8HR9 - chains E and F of the 14 polymer chains in the assembly; structure by electron microscopy, 3.03 A resolution.

[Chain E (and F)]
Name: Archaeal ATPase
From: Escherichia coli
Notes: chain F of this document is another copy of the same molecule, construct and numbering; everything in this record applies to it too
Reference sequence: A0A8H9B1T2 (A0A8H9B1T2_ECOLX); numbering as in UniProt (aligned over 1-947)
Amino-acid sequence (947 residues; row label = number of the first residue in the row):
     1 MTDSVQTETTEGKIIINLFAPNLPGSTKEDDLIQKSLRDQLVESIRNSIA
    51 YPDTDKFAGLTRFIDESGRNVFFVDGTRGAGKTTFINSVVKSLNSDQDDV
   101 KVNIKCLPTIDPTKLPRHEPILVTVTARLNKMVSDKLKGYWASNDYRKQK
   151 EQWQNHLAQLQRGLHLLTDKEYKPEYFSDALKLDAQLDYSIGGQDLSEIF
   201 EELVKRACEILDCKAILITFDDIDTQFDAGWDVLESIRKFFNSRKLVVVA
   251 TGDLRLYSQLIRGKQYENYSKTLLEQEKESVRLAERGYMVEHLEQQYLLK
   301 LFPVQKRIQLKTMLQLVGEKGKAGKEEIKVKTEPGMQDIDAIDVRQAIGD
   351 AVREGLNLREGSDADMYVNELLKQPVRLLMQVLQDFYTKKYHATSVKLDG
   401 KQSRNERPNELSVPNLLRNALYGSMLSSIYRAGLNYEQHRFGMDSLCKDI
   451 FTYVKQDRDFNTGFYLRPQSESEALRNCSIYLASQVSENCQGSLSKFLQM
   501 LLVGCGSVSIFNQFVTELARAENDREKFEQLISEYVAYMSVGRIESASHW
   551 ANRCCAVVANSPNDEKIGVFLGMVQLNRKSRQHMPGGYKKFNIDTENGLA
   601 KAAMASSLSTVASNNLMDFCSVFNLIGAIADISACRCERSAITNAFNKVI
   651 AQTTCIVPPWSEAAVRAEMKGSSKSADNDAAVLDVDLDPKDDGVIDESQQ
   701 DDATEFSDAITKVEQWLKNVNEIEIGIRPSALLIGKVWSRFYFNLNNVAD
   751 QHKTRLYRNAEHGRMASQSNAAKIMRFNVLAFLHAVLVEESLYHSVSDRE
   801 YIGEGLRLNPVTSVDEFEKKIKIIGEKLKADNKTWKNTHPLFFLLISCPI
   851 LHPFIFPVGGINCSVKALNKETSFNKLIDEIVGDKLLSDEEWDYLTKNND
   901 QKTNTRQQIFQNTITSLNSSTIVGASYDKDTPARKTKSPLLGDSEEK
Unresolved in the structure: 1-12, 52-67, 396-411, 520-526, 664-703, 899-907, 934-947 (chain F: 1-12, 52-67, 396-410, 520-525, 664-703, 899-906, 933-947)
Differences from the reference sequence: conflict R636 (Leu in A0A8H9B1T2), L940 (Ser in A0A8H9B1T2)

[Interface between chain E and chain F]
Residue-residue contacts - 149 pairs, chain E then chain F:
  Q40(E) with H392(F)
  Y51(E) with F19(F); P21(F)
  G68(E) with L23(F)
  R69(E) with L23(F)
  D169(E) with H118(F), hydrogen bond (backbone-side chain)
  K170(E) with H118(F), hydrogen bond (backbone-side chain)
  E171(E) with H118(F)
  Y172(E) with H118(F); E119(F); P120(F); V123(F)
  P174(E) with Q161(F), hydrogen bond (backbone-side chain); H165(F)
  F177(E) with V123(F), hydrophobic; T126(F); L160(F), hydrophobic; Q161(F); L164(F), hydrophobic
  S178(E) with Q161(F)
  L181(E) with A127(F), hydrophobic; N130(F); L157(F), hydrophobic
  L183(E) with K131(F); S134(F)
  Y189(E) with K131(F)
  S190(E) with K131(F), hydrogen bond (backbone-side chain)
  I191(E) with P108(F), hydrophobic; R128(F)
  G192(E) with A127(F); K131(F)
  G193(E) with A127(F), hydrogen bond (backbone-backbone)
  R238(E) with T113(F), hydrogen bond; K114(F); T225(F)
  K239(E) with T113(F); K114(F)
  N242(E) with K114(F)
  L254(E) with L426(F), hydrophobic
  R255(E) with Y430(F); Y436(F), hydrogen bond
  R262(E) with R431(F)
  Q265(E) with T225(F)
  N268(E) with Q226(F); F227(F); D228(F)
  Y269(E) with F227(F), hydrophobic; Q259(F)
  S270(E) with G263(F), hydrogen bond (side chain-backbone); E267(F)
  T272(E) with Y266(F); L274(F)
  L273(E) with Q259(F); R262(F); G263(F); Y266(F), hydrophobic
  Q276(E) with Y266(F); L274(F)
  Y288(E) with E473(F)
  M289(E) with D253(F); R255(F); L256(F), hydrophobic
  E291(E) with R431(F), salt bridge
  H292(E) with R78(F), hydrogen bond (side chain-backbone); R255(F)
  L293(E) with R78(F), hydrogen bond (backbone-side chain); D224(F); F227(F), hydrophobic; L256(F), hydrophobic
  E294(E) with S427(F)
  Q295(E) with L378(F); S427(F); S428(F), hydrogen bond; N477(F)
  Q296(E) with R78(F); G79(F); P375(F); R377(F), hydrogen bond; L378(F)
  Y297(E) with R78(F); T225(F)
  L299(E) with R377(F); L378(F), hydrophobic; Q381(F), hydrogen bond (backbone-side chain)
  K300(E) with R78(F); T225(F), hydrogen bond; R377(F)
  P303(E) with Q381(F)
  V304(E) with Q381(F), hydrogen bond (backbone-side chain); D385(F); G423(F); S424(F)
  Q305(E) with Q381(F); Q384(F); D385(F); K389(F)
  R307(E) with G423(F), hydrogen bond (side chain-backbone); L426(F)
  Q309(E) with Q438(F)
  K373(E) with R440(F)
  D457(E) with R543(F), salt bridge
  D459(E) with R543(F), salt bridge
  N461(E) with R553(F)
  T462(E) with E545(F), hydrogen bond
  Q469(E) with R543(F), hydrogen bond (backbone-side chain); E545(F)
  S470(E) with R543(F)
  E471(E) with G542(F); R543(F), salt bridge
  E473(E) with H439(F); R440(F), salt bridge
  R476(E) with R440(F)
  N512(E) with I656(F)
  Q513(E) with I656(F)
  D564(E) with N614(F)
  S739(E) with Q652(F)
  R740(E) with A651(F); Q652(F)
  Y742(E) with T654(F)
  F743(E) with T610(F); I650(F); A651(F); Q652(F); T653(F); T654(F), hydrogen bond (backbone-side chain)
  N746(E) with T654(F)
  N747(E) with R578(F), hydrogen bond
  D750(E) with R578(F), salt bridge; L616(F)
  L792(E) with N644(F)
  E800(E) with S640(F)
  G803(E) with T643(F)
  E804(E) with R639(F), salt bridge; T643(F); T704(F); F706(F); S707(F), hydrogen bond
  G805(E) with T643(F); N647(F); F706(F)
  L806(E) with K601(F); A605(F), hydrophobic; N647(F); F706(F), hydrophobic
  R807(E) with T643(F); N644(F), hydrogen bond; N647(F), hydrogen bond (backbone-side chain); A651(F)
  N809(E) with A651(F)
Also at the interface, not in a pair above, chain E (87 interface residues in all): L166, E175, A180, S258, E267, E277, R286, L298, F302, Q315, Q751, L808
Also at the interface, not in a pair above, chain F (94 interface residues in all): T77, D111, P116, T168, K170, R286, A420, V541, I593, A612, N615, I710

[In short]
87 residues of chain E and 94 residues of chain F are in contact, with 23 hydrogen bonds and 7 salt bridges.
Polar contacts include E291(E)-R431(F), D457(E)-R543(F) and D459(E)-R543(F).
Chain E and chain F are both Archaeal ATPase (Escherichia coli); the structure, Structure of tetradecameric
RdrA ring, was determined by electron microscopy (same publication as 8HR7, 8HR8, 8HRA, 8HRB and 8HRC).
